3QK6 - chains A and B; structure by X-ray diffraction, 2.40 A resolution.

== Chain A (and B) ==
Name: PhnD, subunit of alkylphosphonate ABC transporter
Organism: Escherichia coli UTI89
Notes: chain B of this document is another copy of the same molecule, construct and numbering; everything in this record applies to it too
UniProtKB: Q1R3F7 (Q1R3F7_ECOUT); residues 1-312 here correspond to UniProt positions 27-338 (UniProt number = residue number + 26)
Amino-acid sequence (321 residues; row label = number of the first residue in the row; numbers below 1 keep their minus sign (Mse-8 is residue -8)):
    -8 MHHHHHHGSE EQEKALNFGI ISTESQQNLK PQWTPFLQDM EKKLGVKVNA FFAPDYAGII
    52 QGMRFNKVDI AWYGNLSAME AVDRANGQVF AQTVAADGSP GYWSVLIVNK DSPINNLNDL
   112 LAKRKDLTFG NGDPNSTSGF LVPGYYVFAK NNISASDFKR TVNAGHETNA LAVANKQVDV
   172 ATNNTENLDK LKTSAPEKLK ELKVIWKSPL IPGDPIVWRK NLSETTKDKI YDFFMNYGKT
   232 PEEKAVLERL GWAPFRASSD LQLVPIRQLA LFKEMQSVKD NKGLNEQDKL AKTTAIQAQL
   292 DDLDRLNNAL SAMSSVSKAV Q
Unresolved in the structure: -8 to 4, 273-276 (chain B: -8 to 4)
Modified positions: Mse-8 (selenomethionine); Mse31, Mse54, Mse70, Mse226, Mse266, Mse304 (selenomethionine; parent Met)
Construct notes: expression tag (-8 to 0)
What the authors report for this chain:
  - self-association interface (contacts with another copy of this molecule): Asn298, Mse304

== Chain A / chain B interface ==
Residue-residue contacts (57; chain A residue first):
  Tyr136(A) - Gln312(B)  hydrogen bond (side chain-backbone)
  Tyr137(A) - Val311(B)  hydrogen bond (side chain-backbone)
  Lys141(A) - Gln312(B)  hydrogen bond (side chain-backbone)
  Pro200(A) - Val311(B)  hydrophobic
  Trp209(A) - Arg296(B)
  Glu215(A) - Ala289(B)
  Tyr222(A) - Arg296(B)
  Tyr222(A) - Asn299(B)  hydrogen bond
  Arg247(A) - Ala303(B)
  Arg247(A) - Ser305(B)
  Ala248(A) - Asn299(B)
  Ala248(A) - Ala300(B)
  Ser249(A) - Ala300(B)
  Ser250(A) - Leu297(B)
  Ser250(A) - Ala300(B)
  Leu252(A) - Leu252(B)  hydrophobic
  Leu252(A) - Leu301(B)  hydrophobic
  Pro256(A) - Ser308(B)
  Pro256(A) - Ala310(B)
  Gln259(A) - Ala310(B)  hydrogen bond (side chain-backbone)
  Phe263(A) - Ala310(B)
  Phe263(A) - Val311(B)
  Phe263(A) - Gln312(B)
  Mse266(A) - Gln312(B)
  Arg296(A) - Trp209(B)
  Arg296(A) - Tyr222(B)
  Asn298(A) - Val307(B)
  Asn298(A) - Ser308(B)
  Asn298(A) - Lys309(B)
  Asn299(A) - Tyr222(B)
  Asn299(A) - Ala248(B)
  Asn299(A) - Lys309(B)
  Ala300(A) - Ala248(B)
  Ala300(A) - Ser249(B)
  Ala300(A) - Ser250(B)
  Leu301(A) - Leu252(B)  hydrophobic
  Leu301(A) - Leu301(B)  hydrophobic
  Leu301(A) - Mse304(B)  hydrophobic
  Leu301(A) - Val307(B)  hydrophobic
  Ser302(A) - Val307(B)
  Ser302(A) - Lys309(B)  hydrogen bond
  Ala303(A) - Arg247(B)
  Val307(A) - Asn298(B)
  Val307(A) - Leu301(B)  hydrophobic
  Val307(A) - Ser302(B)
  Ser308(A) - Pro203(B)
  Ser308(A) - Pro256(B)
  Lys309(A) - Gln259(B)
  Lys309(A) - Asn298(B)
  Lys309(A) - Ser302(B)  hydrogen bond
  Ala310(A) - Pro256(B)
  Ala310(A) - Gln259(B)  hydrogen bond (backbone-side chain)
  Ala310(A) - Phe263(B)
  Val311(A) - Tyr137(B)  hydrogen bond (backbone-side chain)
  Gln312(A) - Tyr136(B)  hydrogen bond (backbone-side chain)
  Gln312(A) - Lys141(B)  hydrogen bond (backbone-side chain)
  Gln312(A) - Phe263(B)
Interface residues without a listed pair, chain A (36 interface residues in all): Gln79, Pro203, Lys218, Asp219, Thr285, Leu297, Mse304
Interface residues without a listed pair, chain B (36 interface residues in all): Pro200, Glu215, Lys218, Leu260, Asp293

== Summary ==
Chain A and chain B each contribute 36 residues to their interface; the contacts include 11 hydrogen bonds.
Polar pairs include Tyr136(A)-Gln312(B), Tyr137(A)-Val311(B) and Lys141(A)-Gln312(B). The paper reports a
self-association interface involving Asn298(A) and Mse304(A).
Both chains are PhnD, subunit of alkylphosphonate ABC transporter (Escherichia coli UTI89). Entry 3QK6
(Crystal structure of Escherichia coli PhnD) was determined by X-ray diffraction, deposited together with 3P7I
and 3S4U.
